3P6Y - chains A and B of the 6 polymer chains in the assembly; structure by X-ray diffraction, 2.90 A resolution.

== Chain A (and B) ==
Molecule: Cleavage and polyadenylation specificity factor subunit 5
Organism: Homo sapiens
Notes: chain B of this document is another copy of the same molecule, construct and numbering; everything in this record applies to it too
Reference sequence: O43809 (CPSF5_HUMAN); residue numbers follow UniProt; this construct covers 34-227
Sequence (202 residues; row label = number of the first residue in the row):
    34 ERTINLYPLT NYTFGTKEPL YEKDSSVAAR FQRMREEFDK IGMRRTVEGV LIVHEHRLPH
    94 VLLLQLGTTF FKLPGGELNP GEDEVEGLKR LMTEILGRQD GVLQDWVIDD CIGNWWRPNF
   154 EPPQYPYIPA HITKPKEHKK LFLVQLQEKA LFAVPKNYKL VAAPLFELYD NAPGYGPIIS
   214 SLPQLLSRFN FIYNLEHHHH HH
Not modelled in the structure: 229-235 (chain B: 231-235)
Sequence notes: expression tag (228-235)
Swiss-Prot annotation at these positions:
  - region: Thr102 to Phe104 (Interaction with RNA)
  - motif: Gly109 to Gly130 (Nudix box)
  - site (Interaction with RNA): Glu55, Arg63
  - modified residue: Tyr40 (Phosphotyrosine), Lys56 (N6-acetyllysine)

== How chain A and chain B interact ==
Contacting residue pairs (33):
  His89(A) - Ala163(B)
  Leu91(A) - Ile161(B)
  Cys144(A) - Arg221(B)
  Ile145(A) - Arg221(B)
  Gly146(A) - Ser220(B)
  Asn147(A) - Ser220(B)  hydrogen bond (side chain-backbone)
  Asn147(A) - Arg221(B)
  Trp148(A) - Tyr202(B)
  Trp148(A) - Gln217(B)
  Pro159(A) - Tyr202(B)
  Pro159(A) - Ser220(B)
  Tyr160(A) - Leu198(B)  hydrophobic
  Tyr160(A) - Phe199(B)
  Tyr160(A) - Tyr202(B)
  Ile161(A) - Leu91(B)
  Phe199(A) - Tyr160(B)
  Tyr202(A) - Trp148(B)
  Tyr202(A) - Pro159(B)
  Tyr202(A) - Tyr160(B)
  Tyr202(A) - Pro210(B)
  Pro210(A) - Tyr202(B)
  Ser214(A) - Gln217(B)
  Pro216(A) - Pro159(B)  hydrophobic
  Gln217(A) - Trp148(B)
  Gln217(A) - Pro159(B)
  Gln217(A) - Ser214(B)
  Ser220(A) - Gly146(B)
  Ser220(A) - Asn147(B)  hydrogen bond (backbone-side chain)
  Ser220(A) - Pro159(B)
  Arg221(A) - Cys144(B)
  Arg221(A) - Ile145(B)
  Arg221(A) - Asn147(B)
  Arg221(A) - Arg221(B)
Other interface residues (no listed pair), chain A (23 interface residues in all): Gln157, Tyr158, Pro162, Ala163, Leu198
Other interface residues (no listed pair), chain B (22 interface residues in all): His89, Gln157, Tyr158, Pro216

== In short ==
23 residues of chain A face 22 of chain B across their interface; the contacts include 2 hydrogen bonds. The
hydrogen-bonded pair is Asn147(A)-Ser220(B).
Chain A and chain B are both Cleavage and polyadenylation specificity factor subunit 5 (Homo sapiens); the
structure, CF Im25-CF Im68-UGUAA complex, was determined by X-ray diffraction.
